PDB entry 7TI1 | X-ray diffraction, 2.00 A resolution | chain A

[Chain A]
Name: Beta-lactamase
Source organism: Enterobacter cloacae
Notes: EC 3.5.2.6
UniProt: P05364 (AMPC_ENTCL); numbering as in UniProt (aligned over 1-381)
Sequence (383 residues; row label = number of the first residue in the row):
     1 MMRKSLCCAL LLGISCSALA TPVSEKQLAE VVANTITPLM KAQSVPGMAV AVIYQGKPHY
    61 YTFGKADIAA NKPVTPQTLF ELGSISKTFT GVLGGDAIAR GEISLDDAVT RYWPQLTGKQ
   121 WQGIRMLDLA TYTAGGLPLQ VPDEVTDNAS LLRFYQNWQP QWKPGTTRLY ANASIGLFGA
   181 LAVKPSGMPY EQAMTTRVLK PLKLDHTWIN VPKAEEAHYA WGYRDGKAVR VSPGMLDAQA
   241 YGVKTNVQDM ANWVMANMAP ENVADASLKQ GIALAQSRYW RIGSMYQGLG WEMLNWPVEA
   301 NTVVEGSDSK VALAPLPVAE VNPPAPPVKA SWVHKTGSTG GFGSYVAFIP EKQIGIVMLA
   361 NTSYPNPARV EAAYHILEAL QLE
Unresolved in the structure: 1-22, 382-383
Differences from the reference sequence: expression tag (382-383)
Swiss-Prot annotation at these positions:
  - active site: Ser-84 (Acyl-ester intermediate), Tyr-170 (Proton acceptor)
  - binding site (substrate): Lys-335 to Gly-337
  - natural variant: Arg-3 (R3I: In strain: MHN1), Ile-14 (I14L: In strain: MHN1), Thr-21 (T21A: In strain: MHN1), Ile-36 (I36V: In strain: MHN1 and Q980R), Pro-58 (P58S: In strain: MHN1), Ala-108 (A108P: In strain: MHN1 and Q980R), Leu-152 (L152V: In strain: Q980R), Asn-262 (N262K: In strain: MHN1), Ala-319 (A319V: In strain: Q980R), Thr-362 (T362K: In strain: MHN1)
Covalent attachments: compound ZXQ linked to Ser-84
Residues lining bound ligands: ZXQ ({(3R,7S)-2-hydroxy-3-[2-(thiophen-2-yl)acetamido]-2,3,4,7-tetrahydro-1,2-oxaborepin-7-yl}acetic acid): Gly-83, Lys-87, Leu-139, Gln-140, Tyr-170, Asn-172, Val-231, Tyr-241, Ala-312, Lys-335, Thr-336, Gly-337, Ser-338, Thr-339, Gly-340, Asn-366

[Summary]
Compound ZXQ is covalently linked to Ser-84. Curated annotation (UniProt) lists active-site residues Ser-84
and Tyr-170 and 3 substrate-binding residues.
Chain A is Beta-lactamase (Enterobacter cloacae); the structure, Structure of AmpC bound to RPX-7063 at 2.0A,
was determined by X-ray diffraction (same publication as 7TI2 and 7TI0).
